PDB entry 9JKF | electron microscopy, 3.40 A resolution | chains B and D of the 6 polymer chains in the assembly

Chain B (and D):
Molecule: Envelope glycoprotein gp160
Source organism: Simian-Human immunodeficiency virus
Notes: chain D of this document is another copy of the same molecule, construct and numbering; everything in this record applies to it too
UniProtKB: G1JZH9 (G1JZH9_9PLVG); residues 21-714 here correspond to UniProt positions 19-712 (UniProt number = residue number - 2)
Sequence (722 residues; each row starts with the number of its first residue):
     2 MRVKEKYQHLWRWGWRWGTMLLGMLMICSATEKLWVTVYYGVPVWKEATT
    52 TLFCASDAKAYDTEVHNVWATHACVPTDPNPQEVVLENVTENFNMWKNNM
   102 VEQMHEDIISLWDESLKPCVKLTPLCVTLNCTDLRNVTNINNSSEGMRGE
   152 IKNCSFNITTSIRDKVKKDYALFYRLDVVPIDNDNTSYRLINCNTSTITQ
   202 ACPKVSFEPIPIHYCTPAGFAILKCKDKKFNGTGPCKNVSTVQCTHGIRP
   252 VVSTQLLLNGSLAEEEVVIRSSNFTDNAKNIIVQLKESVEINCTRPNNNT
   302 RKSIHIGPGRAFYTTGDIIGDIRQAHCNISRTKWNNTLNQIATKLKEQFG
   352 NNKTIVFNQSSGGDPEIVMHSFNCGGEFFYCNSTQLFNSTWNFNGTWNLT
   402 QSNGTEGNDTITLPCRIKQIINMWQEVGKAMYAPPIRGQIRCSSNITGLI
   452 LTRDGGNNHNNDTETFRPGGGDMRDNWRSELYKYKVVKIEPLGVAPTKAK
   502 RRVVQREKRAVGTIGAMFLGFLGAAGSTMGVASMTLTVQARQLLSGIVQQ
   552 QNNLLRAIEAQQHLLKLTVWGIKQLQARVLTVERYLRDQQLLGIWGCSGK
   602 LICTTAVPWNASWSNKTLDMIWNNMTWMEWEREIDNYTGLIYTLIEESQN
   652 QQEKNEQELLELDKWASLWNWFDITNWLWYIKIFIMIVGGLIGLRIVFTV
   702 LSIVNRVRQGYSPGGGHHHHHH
Unresolved in the structure: 2-519, 670-723 (chain D: 2-518, 686-723)
Cystine bridges: Cys598-Cys604
Covalent attachments: N-acetylglucosamine (NAG) linked to Asn611, Asn616, Asn625, Asn637
Sequence notes: initiating methionine (2); expression tag (3-20, 715-723); conflict Thr32 (Val30 in G1JZH9), Lys34 (Asn32 in G1JZH9), Glu115 (Gln113 in G1JZH9), Val532 (Ala530 in G1JZH9), Met535 (Ile533 in G1JZH9), Gln543 (Leu541 in G1JZH9), Lys567 (Gln565 in G1JZH9), Thr582 (Ala580 in G1JZH9)

Interface between chain B and chain D:
Residue-residue contacts - 38 pairs, chain B then chain D:
  Met535(B) with Lys655(D), hydrogen bond (backbone-side chain)
  Val539(B) with Asn651(D); Lys655(D); Gln658(D)
  Gln540(B) with Asn651(D), hydrogen bond; Lys655(D)
  Gln543(B) with Ile595(D), hydrogen bond (side chain-backbone); Glu647(D); Asn651(D)
  Ser546(B) with Gln591(D); Ile595(D)
  Val549(B) with Gln591(D)
  Gln550(B) with Gln591(D), hydrogen bond (backbone-side chain); Leu592(D)
  Asn553(B) with Glu584(D); Arg588(D)
  Asn554(B) with Arg588(D)
  Arg557(B) with Arg585(D); Arg588(D)
  Glu560(B) with Leu581(D); Glu584(D)
  Leu566(B) with Gln577(D)
  Leu568(B) with Leu568(D), hydrophobic
  Leu576(B) with Gln577(D)
  Arg579(B) with Gln577(D), hydrogen bond; Glu584(D)
  Val583(B) with Val583(D), hydrophobic; Leu587(D), hydrophobic
  Tyr586(B) with Leu587(D), hydrophobic; Gln591(D)
  Leu587(B) with Leu587(D), hydrophobic
  Lys601(B) with Gly594(D); Ile595(D), hydrogen bond (side chain-backbone); Gly597(D); Gln650(D); Glu654(D)
  Ile603(B) with Gln658(D)
  Trp666(B) with Ile682(D), hydrophobic
Other interface residues (no listed pair), chain B (23 interface residues in all): Gly547, Asp664
Other interface residues (no listed pair), chain D (24 interface residues in all): Ile573, Leu576, Val580, Gln590

Summary:
The interface between chain B and chain D involves 23 residues on one side and 24 on the other; the contacts
include 6 hydrogen bonds. Polar contacts include Met535(B)-Lys655(D), Gln540(B)-Asn651(D) and
Gln543(B)-Ile595(D).
Chain B and chain D are both Envelope glycoprotein gp160 (Simian-Human immunodeficiency virus); the structure,
Asymmetric structure of cleaved HIV-1 Tri FPPR envelope glycoprotein trimer in amphipol-lipid nanodiscs (Tri
FPPR.1), was determined by electron microscopy (same publication as 9JKG).
